PDB entry 1GQR | X-ray diffraction, 2.20 A resolution | chain A

== Chain A ==
Molecule: Acetylcholinesterase
Source organism: Torpedo californica
Notes: EC 3.1.1.7
UniProt: P04058 (ACES_TORCA); residues 4-535 here correspond to UniProt positions 25-556 (UniProt number = residue number + 21)
Amino-acid sequence (532 residues; numbered 4 to 535; the number before each row is that of its first residue):
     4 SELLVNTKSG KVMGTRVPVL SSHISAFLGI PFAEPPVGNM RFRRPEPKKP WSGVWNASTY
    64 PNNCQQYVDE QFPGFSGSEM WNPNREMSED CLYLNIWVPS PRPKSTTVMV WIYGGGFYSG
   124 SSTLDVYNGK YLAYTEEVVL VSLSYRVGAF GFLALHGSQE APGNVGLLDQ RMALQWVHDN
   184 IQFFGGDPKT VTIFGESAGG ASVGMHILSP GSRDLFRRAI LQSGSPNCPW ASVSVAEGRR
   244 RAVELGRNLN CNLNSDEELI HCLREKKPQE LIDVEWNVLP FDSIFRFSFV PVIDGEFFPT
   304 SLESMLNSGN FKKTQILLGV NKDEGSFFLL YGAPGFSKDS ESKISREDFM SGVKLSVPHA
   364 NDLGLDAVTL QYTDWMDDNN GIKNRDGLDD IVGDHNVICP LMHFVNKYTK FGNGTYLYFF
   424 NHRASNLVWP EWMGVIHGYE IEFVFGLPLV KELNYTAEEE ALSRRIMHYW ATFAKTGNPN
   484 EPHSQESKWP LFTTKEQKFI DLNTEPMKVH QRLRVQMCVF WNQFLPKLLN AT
UniProt features mapped onto this chain:
  - active site: Ser200 (Acyl-ester intermediate), Glu327 (Charge relay system), His440 (Charge relay system)
  - glycosylation (N-linked (GlcNAc...) asparagine): Asn59, Asn416, Asn457, Asn533
Disulfides: Cys67-Cys94, Cys254-Cys265, Cys402-Cys521
Covalently attached groups: N-acetylglucosamine (NAG) linked to Asn59, Asn416; n,N-ethylmethylcarbamate (EMM) linked to Ser200
Ligand contacts:
  - n,N-ethylmethylcarbamate (EMM): Gly117, Gly118, Gly119, Ala201, Ser226, Trp233, Phe288, Phe290, Phe331, Val400, His440
  - SAF (3-[(1S)-1-(dimethylamino)ethyl]phenol): Trp84, Gly117, Gly118, Gly119, Tyr130, Glu199, Phe330, His440
From the paper describing this entry:
  - binding site for n,N-ethylmethylcarbamate: Gly119, Ser200, Ala201, Phe288, Phe290
  - catalytic residues: Gly119, Ser200, Ala201, Glu327, His440
  - binding site for SAF: Trp84, Gly118, Phe330
  - conformationally variable residues (side-chain flip): His440
  - contacts within the chain: Glu199-His440, Phe288-Phe331 (pi stacking)

== In short ==
Chain A binds compound SAF. N-acetylglucosamine is covalently linked to Asn59 and Asn416.
N,N-ethylmethylcarbamate is covalently linked to Ser200. From UniProt: 3 active-site residues. The paper
reports catalytic residues Gly119, Ser200 and Ala201 among others; a binding site for n,N-ethylmethylcarbamate
at Gly119, Ser200 and Ala201 among others.
Chain A is Acetylcholinesterase (Torpedo californica); the structure, Acetylcholinesterase (e.c. 3.1.1.7)
complexed with rivastigmine, was determined by X-ray diffraction, deposited together with 1GQS.
